Entry 4TSF (X-ray diffraction, 3.20 A resolution); this record covers chains B and G of the 9 polymer chains in the assembly.

[Chain B]
Name: ATP synthase subunit alpha, mitochondrial
From: Bos taurus
Reference sequence: P19483 (ATPA_BOVIN); residues 1-510 here correspond to UniProt positions 44-553 (UniProt number = residue number + 43)
Sequence (510 residues; row label = number of the first residue in the row):
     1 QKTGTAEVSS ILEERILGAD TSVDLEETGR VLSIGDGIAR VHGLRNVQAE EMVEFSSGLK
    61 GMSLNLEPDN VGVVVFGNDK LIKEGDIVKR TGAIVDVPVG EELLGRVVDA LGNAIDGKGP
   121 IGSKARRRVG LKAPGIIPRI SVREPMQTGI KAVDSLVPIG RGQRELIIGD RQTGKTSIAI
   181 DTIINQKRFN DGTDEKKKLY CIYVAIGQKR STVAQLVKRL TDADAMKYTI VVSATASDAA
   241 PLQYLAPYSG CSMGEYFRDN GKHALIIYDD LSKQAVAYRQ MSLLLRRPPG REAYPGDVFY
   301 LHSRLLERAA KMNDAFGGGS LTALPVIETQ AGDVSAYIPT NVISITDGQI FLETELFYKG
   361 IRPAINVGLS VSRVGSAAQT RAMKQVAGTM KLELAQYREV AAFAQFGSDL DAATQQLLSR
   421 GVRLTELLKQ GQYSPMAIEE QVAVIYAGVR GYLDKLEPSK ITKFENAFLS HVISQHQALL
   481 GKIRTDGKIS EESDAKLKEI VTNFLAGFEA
Unresolved in the structure: 1-15, 403-412
Bound ions: Mg2+: T176 (together with ATP)
Residues lining bound ligands: ATP (adenosine-5'-triphosphate): D170, R171, Q172, T173, G174, K175, T176, S177, F357, R362, P363, Q430, G431, Q432
Curated features (UniProtKB/Swiss-Prot):
  - binding site (ATP): Q172, G174, K175, T176, S177, Q430, Q432
  - binding site (Mg(2+)): T176, D269
  - site: S370 (Required for activity)
  - modified residue: Q1 (Pyrrolidone carboxylic acid), S10 (Phosphoserine), S22 (Phosphoserine), S33 (Phosphoserine), S63 (Phosphoserine), K80 (N6-acetyllysine), K83 (N6-acetyllysine), K89 (N6-acetyllysine), T91 (Phosphothreonine), K118 (N6-acetyllysine), S123 (Phosphoserine), K124 (N6-acetyllysine), S141 (Phosphoserine), R161 (Omega-N-methylarginine), K187 (N6-acetyllysine), K196 (N6-acetyllysine), K197 (N6-acetyllysine), K218 (N6-acetyllysine), K262 (N6-acetyllysine), K384 (N6-acetyllysine) and 6 more in UniProt
  - glycosylation: S33 (O-linked (GlcNAc) serine)

[Chain G]
Name: ATP synthase subunit gamma, mitochondrial
From: Bos taurus
Reference sequence: P05631 (ATPG_BOVIN); residues 1-273 here correspond to UniProt positions 26-298 (UniProt number = residue number + 25)
Sequence (273 residues; each row starts with the number of its first residue):
     1 ATLKDITRRL KSIKNIQKIT KSMKMVAAAK YARAERELKP ARVYGVGSLA LYEKADIKTP
    61 EDKKKHLIIG VSSDRGLCGA IHSSVAKQMK SEAANLAAAG KEVKIIGVGD KIRSILHRTH
   121 SDQFLVTFKE VGRRPPTFGD ASVIALELLN SGYEFDEGSI IFNRFRSVIS YKTEEKPIFS
   181 LDTISSAESM SIYDDIDADV LRNYQEYSLA NIIYYSLKES TTSEQSARMT AMDNASKNAS
   241 EMIDKLTLTF NRTRQAVITK ELIEIISGAA ALD
Unresolved in the structure: 50-70, 97-108, 151-161, 174-205, 273
Curated features (UniProtKB/Swiss-Prot):
  - modified residue: K14 (N6-acetyllysine), K24 (N6-succinyllysine), K30 (N6-acetyllysine), K90 (N6-acetyllysine), S121 (Phosphoserine), K129 (N6-acetyllysine), K172 (N6-acetyllysine), K245 (N6-succinyllysine)

[How chain B and chain G interact]
Pairs across the interface (6):
  P289(B) with I263(G), hydrophobic
  G290(B) with I263(G)
  A293(B) with T259(G)
  A331(B) with L248(G), hydrophobic; R252(G)
  D333(B) with R252(G), salt bridge
Other interface residues (no listed pair), chain B (7 interface residues in all): E292, Q330

[Overview]
7 residues of chain B face 4 of chain G across their interface; the contacts include 1 salt bridge. The
salt-bridged pair is D333(B)-R252(G). Chain B binds ATP. Curated annotation (UniProt) lists 7 ATP-binding
residues and Mg2+-binding residues T176(B) and D269(B) on chain B.
Chain B is ATP synthase subunit alpha, mitochondrial and chain G is ATP synthase subunit gamma, mitochondrial,
both from Bos taurus; the structure, The Pathway of Binding of the Intrinsically Disordered Mitochondrial
Inhibitor Protein to F1-ATPase, was determined by X-ray diffraction (same publication as 4TT3).
